Entry 4S26 (X-ray diffraction, 1.85 A resolution); this record covers chains A and B.

== Chain A (and B) ==
Name: Phosphomethylpyrimidine synthase, chloroplastic
Source organism: Arabidopsis thaliana
Notes: EC 4.1.99.17; chain B of this document is another copy of the same molecule, construct and numbering; everything in this record applies to it too
UniProt: O82392 (THIC_ARATH); residue numbers follow UniProt; this construct covers 72-644
Sequence (576 residues; numbered 69 to 644; the number before each row is that of its first residue):
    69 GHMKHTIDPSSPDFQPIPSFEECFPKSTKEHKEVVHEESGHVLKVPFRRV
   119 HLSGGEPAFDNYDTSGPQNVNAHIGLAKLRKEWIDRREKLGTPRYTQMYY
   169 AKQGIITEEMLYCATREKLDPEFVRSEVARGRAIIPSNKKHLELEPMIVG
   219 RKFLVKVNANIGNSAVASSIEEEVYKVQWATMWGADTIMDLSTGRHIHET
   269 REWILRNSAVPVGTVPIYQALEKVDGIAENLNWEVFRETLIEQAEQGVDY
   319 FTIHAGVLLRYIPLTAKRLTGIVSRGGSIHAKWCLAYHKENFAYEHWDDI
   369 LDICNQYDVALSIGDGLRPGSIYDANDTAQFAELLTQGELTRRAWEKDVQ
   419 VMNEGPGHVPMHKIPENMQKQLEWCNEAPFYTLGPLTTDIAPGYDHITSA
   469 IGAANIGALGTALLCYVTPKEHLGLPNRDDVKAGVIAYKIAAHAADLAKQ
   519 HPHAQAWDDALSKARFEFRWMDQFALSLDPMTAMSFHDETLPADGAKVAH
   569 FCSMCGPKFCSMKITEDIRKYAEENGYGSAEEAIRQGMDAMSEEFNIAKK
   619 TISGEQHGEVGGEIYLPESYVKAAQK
Not modelled in the structure: 69-76, 596-644 (chain B: 69-83, 596-644)
Construct notes: expression tag (69-71)
Metal / ion sites: Zn2+: His426, His490 (together with S-adenosylhomocysteine); 4Fe-4S cluster Fe: Cys570, Cys573, Cys578
Small-molecule neighbours:
  - IRN (1-(5-O-phosphono-beta-D-ribofuranosyl)-1H-imidazole): Asn228, Met257, Leu259, Val283, Tyr286, Thr320, His322, Val341, Ser342, Arg343, Gly344, Asp383, Arg386, Glu422, Gly423, Tyr449, Thr450, Leu451, Cys483
  - S-adenosylhomocysteine (SAH), molecule 1: Asn228, Ile229, Gly230, Asn231, Leu259, Val341, Arg343, Arg386, Gly388, His426, Leu451, Glu489, His490, Leu493, Pro494
  - S-adenosylhomocysteine (SAH), molecule 2: Met572, Cys573, Ser579
  - 4Fe-4S cluster (SF4): Phe536, Trp538, Phe569, Cys570, Met572, Cys573, Gly574, Cys578, Ser579, Met580
Curated features (UniProtKB/Swiss-Prot):
  - binding site (substrate): Asn228, Met257, Tyr286, His322, Ser342 to Gly344, Asp383 to Arg386, Glu422, Tyr449
  - binding site (Zn(2+)): His426, His490
  - binding site ([4Fe-4S] cluster): Cys570, Cys573, Cys578
From the paper describing this entry:
  - Zn2+ coordination: His426, His490

== Interface between chain A and chain B ==
Pairs across the interface (196):
  Ser232(A) - Ser571(B)  hydrogen bond (side chain-backbone)
  Ser232(A) - Met572(B)
  Val234(A) - Leu559(B)  hydrophobic
  Val234(A) - Ser571(B)
  Val234(A) - Gly574(B)
  Val234(A) - Pro575(B)
  Thr261(A) - Cys573(B)
  Thr261(A) - Phe577(B)
  Tyr286(A) - Phe577(B)
  Leu289(A) - Lys576(B)
  Leu289(A) - Phe577(B)  hydrophobic
  Asp293(A) - Lys576(B)  hydrogen bond (backbone-side chain)
  Ile330(A) - Tyr595(B)  hydrophobic
  Pro331(A) - Tyr595(B)  hydrophobic
  Thr333(A) - Arg587(B)  hydrogen bond (backbone-side chain)
  Ala334(A) - Arg587(B)  hydrogen bond (backbone-side chain)
  Ala334(A) - Tyr595(B)
  Arg336(A) - Arg587(B)  hydrogen bond (backbone-side chain)
  Leu337(A) - Asp527(B)
  Leu337(A) - Ser530(B)
  Leu337(A) - Phe534(B)
  Thr338(A) - Ser530(B)
  Thr338(A) - Phe534(B)
  Gly339(A) - Thr583(B)
  Gly339(A) - Arg587(B)
  Ile340(A) - Ser579(B)
  Ile340(A) - Thr583(B)  hydrogen bond (backbone-side chain)
  Val341(A) - Ser579(B)  hydrogen bond (backbone-side chain)
  Ser342(A) - Ser579(B)
  Arg343(A) - Met572(B)  hydrogen bond (side chain-backbone)
  Arg343(A) - Cys573(B)  hydrogen bond
  Arg343(A) - Phe577(B)
  Ser346(A) - Ser579(B)
  Ser346(A) - Ile582(B)
  Ser346(A) - Ile586(B)
  Ala349(A) - Ile586(B)  hydrophobic
  Lys350(A) - Ile582(B)
  Lys350(A) - Asp585(B)  salt bridge
  Lys350(A) - Ile586(B)
  Leu353(A) - Ile586(B)  hydrophobic
  Leu353(A) - Tyr595(B)  hydrophobic
  His356(A) - Gly594(B)
  His356(A) - Tyr595(B)
  Ser389(A) - Ser530(B)
  Ile390(A) - Gln523(B)
  Ile390(A) - Asp526(B)
  Tyr391(A) - Gln523(B)
  Tyr391(A) - Asp527(B)
  Met429(A) - Ala472(B)
  Met429(A) - Asn473(B)
  Met429(A) - Ala516(B)  hydrophobic
  His430(A) - Leu515(B)  hydrogen bond (side chain-backbone)
  His430(A) - Ala516(B)
  His430(A) - Gln518(B)
  Thr455(A) - Ala512(B)
  Thr455(A) - Leu515(B)
  Thr456(A) - His511(B)
  Thr456(A) - Asp526(B)  hydrogen bond
  Asp457(A) - Asp526(B)  hydrogen bond (backbone-side chain)
  Asp457(A) - Leu529(B)
  Asp457(A) - Ser530(B)  hydrogen bond
  Ile458(A) - His511(B)
  Ile458(A) - Trp525(B)  hydrophobic
  Ile458(A) - Asp526(B)
  Ile458(A) - Ser545(B)
  Ile458(A) - Leu546(B)  hydrogen bond (backbone-backbone)
  Ala459(A) - Ile508(B)  hydrophobic
  Pro460(A) - Leu529(B)
  Pro460(A) - Arg533(B)
  Pro460(A) - Gln541(B)
  Pro460(A) - Ser545(B)
  Pro460(A) - Ala551(B)
  Gly461(A) - Phe554(B)
  Tyr462(A) - Ile504(B)  hydrophobic
  Tyr462(A) - Ile508(B)  hydrophobic
  Tyr462(A) - Asp547(B)  hydrogen bond
  Tyr462(A) - Thr550(B)
  Ile465(A) - Ile465(B)  hydrophobic
  Thr466(A) - Ile508(B)
  Ala468(A) - Ile469(B)
  Ile469(A) - Ala468(B)
  Ile469(A) - Ala472(B)  hydrophobic
  Ile469(A) - Ile508(B)  hydrophobic
  Ala472(A) - Met429(B)  hydrophobic
  Ala472(A) - Ile469(B)  hydrophobic
  Asn473(A) - Met429(B)
  Asn473(A) - Asn473(B)  hydrogen bond
  Pro487(A) - Phe554(B)
  Lys488(A) - Phe554(B)
  Lys488(A) - Glu557(B)  salt bridge
  His490(A) - Arg533(B)  hydrogen bond
  His490(A) - Trp538(B)
  Leu491(A) - Phe542(B)  hydrophobic
  Leu491(A) - Ala551(B)
  Leu491(A) - Phe554(B)  hydrophobic
  Leu491(A) - His555(B)
  Leu491(A) - Cys570(B)
  Gly492(A) - Cys570(B)
  Gly492(A) - Ser571(B)
  Gly492(A) - Met572(B)
  Leu493(A) - Ser571(B)  hydrogen bond (backbone-side chain)
  Leu493(A) - Met572(B)
  Pro494(A) - Met572(B)
  Asn495(A) - Glu557(B)
  Ile504(A) - Tyr462(B)  hydrophobic
  Ile508(A) - Ala459(B)  hydrophobic
  Ile508(A) - Tyr462(B)  hydrophobic
  Ile508(A) - Thr466(B)
  His511(A) - Thr456(B)
  His511(A) - Ile458(B)
  Ala512(A) - Thr455(B)
  Leu515(A) - His430(B)
  Leu515(A) - Thr455(B)
  Ala516(A) - Met429(B)  hydrophobic
  Ala516(A) - His430(B)
  Gln518(A) - His430(B)
  Gln523(A) - Ile390(B)
  Gln523(A) - Tyr391(B)
  Trp525(A) - Ile458(B)  hydrophobic
  Asp526(A) - Ile390(B)
  Asp526(A) - Thr456(B)  hydrogen bond
  Asp526(A) - Asp457(B)  hydrogen bond (side chain-backbone)
  Asp526(A) - Ile458(B)
  Asp527(A) - Leu337(B)
  Asp527(A) - Tyr391(B)
  Leu529(A) - Asp457(B)
  Leu529(A) - Ile458(B)
  Leu529(A) - Pro460(B)
  Ser530(A) - Leu337(B)
  Ser530(A) - Thr338(B)
  Ser530(A) - Ser389(B)
  Ser530(A) - Asp457(B)  hydrogen bond
  Arg533(A) - His426(B)
  Arg533(A) - Pro460(B)
  Arg533(A) - His490(B)
  Phe534(A) - Leu337(B)
  Phe534(A) - Thr338(B)
  Trp538(A) - His490(B)
  Gln541(A) - Pro460(B)
  Phe542(A) - Leu491(B)  hydrophobic
  Ser545(A) - Ile458(B)
  Ser545(A) - Pro460(B)
  Leu546(A) - Ile458(B)  hydrogen bond (backbone-backbone)
  Asp547(A) - Tyr462(B)  hydrogen bond
  Thr550(A) - Tyr462(B)
  Ala551(A) - Pro460(B)
  Ala551(A) - Leu491(B)
  Phe554(A) - Gly461(B)
  Phe554(A) - Pro487(B)
  Phe554(A) - Lys488(B)
  Phe554(A) - Leu491(B)  hydrophobic
  His555(A) - Leu491(B)
  Glu557(A) - Lys488(B)  salt bridge
  Glu557(A) - Asn495(B)
  Leu559(A) - Val234(B)  hydrophobic
  Cys570(A) - Leu491(B)
  Cys570(A) - Gly492(B)
  Ser571(A) - Ser232(B)  hydrogen bond (backbone-side chain)
  Ser571(A) - Val234(B)
  Ser571(A) - Gly492(B)
  Ser571(A) - Leu493(B)  hydrogen bond (side chain-backbone)
  Met572(A) - Ser232(B)
  Met572(A) - Arg343(B)  hydrogen bond (backbone-side chain)
  Met572(A) - Gly492(B)
  Met572(A) - Leu493(B)
  Met572(A) - Pro494(B)
  Cys573(A) - Thr261(B)
  Cys573(A) - Arg343(B)  hydrogen bond
  Gly574(A) - Val234(B)
  Lys576(A) - Asp293(B)
  Phe577(A) - Thr261(B)
  Phe577(A) - Tyr286(B)
  Phe577(A) - Leu289(B)  hydrophobic
  Phe577(A) - Arg343(B)
  Ser579(A) - Ile340(B)
  Ser579(A) - Val341(B)  hydrogen bond (side chain-backbone)
  Ser579(A) - Ser342(B)
  Ser579(A) - Ser346(B)
  Ile582(A) - Ser346(B)
  Thr583(A) - Gly339(B)
  Thr583(A) - Ile340(B)  hydrogen bond (side chain-backbone)
  Asp585(A) - Lys350(B)  salt bridge
  Ile586(A) - Ser346(B)
  Ile586(A) - Ala349(B)  hydrophobic
  Ile586(A) - Lys350(B)
  Ile586(A) - Leu353(B)  hydrophobic
  Arg587(A) - Thr333(B)  hydrogen bond (side chain-backbone)
  Arg587(A) - Ala334(B)  hydrogen bond (side chain-backbone)
  Arg587(A) - Arg336(B)  hydrogen bond (side chain-backbone)
  Arg587(A) - Gly339(B)
  Tyr589(A) - Leu353(B)
  Tyr589(A) - Ala354(B)  hydrogen bond (side chain-backbone)
  Tyr595(A) - Ile330(B)  hydrophobic
  Tyr595(A) - Pro331(B)  hydrophobic
  Tyr595(A) - Ala334(B)
  Tyr595(A) - Leu353(B)  hydrophobic
Also at the interface, not in a pair above, chain A (110 interface residues in all): Ala235, Glu290, Gly294, Lys335, Ile347, His426, Pro428, His464, Glu489, Lys500, Ala505, Ala509, Lys531, Thr558, Phe569, Pro575, Met580, Ala590
Also at the interface, not in a pair above, chain B (108 interface residues in all): Glu290, Gly294, Ile347, Pro428, His464, Glu489, Lys500, Ala505, Lys507, Ala509, Lys531, Thr558, Met580, Ala590

== Summary ==
110 residues of chain A face 108 of chain B across their interface; the contacts include 33 hydrogen bonds and
4 salt bridges. Among the polar pairs are Lys350(A)-Asp585(B), Lys488(A)-Glu557(B) and Ser232(A)-Ser571(B).
Bound to chain A: 4Fe-4S cluster, compound IRN and S-adenosylhomocysteine. From the paper: Zn2+ coordination
by His426(A) and His490(A).
Both chains are Phosphomethylpyrimidine synthase, chloroplastic (Arabidopsis thaliana). Entry 4S26 (Crystal
structure of Arabidopsis thaliana ThiC with bound imidazole ribonucleotide, S-adenosylhomocysteine, Fe4S4
cluster and Zn (monoclinic ...) was determined by X-ray diffraction (same publication as 4S25, 4S27, 4S28,
4S29 and 4S2A).
